7TZF - chains A and N of the 7 polymer chains in the assembly; structure by electron microscopy, 2.40 A resolution.

# Chain A
Protein: Guanine nucleotide-binding protein G(s) subunit alpha isoforms short
Organism: Homo sapiens
UniProtKB: P63092 (GNAS2_HUMAN); residues 1-394 here = UniProt positions 1-394
Amino-acid sequence (394 residues; each row starts with the number of its first residue):
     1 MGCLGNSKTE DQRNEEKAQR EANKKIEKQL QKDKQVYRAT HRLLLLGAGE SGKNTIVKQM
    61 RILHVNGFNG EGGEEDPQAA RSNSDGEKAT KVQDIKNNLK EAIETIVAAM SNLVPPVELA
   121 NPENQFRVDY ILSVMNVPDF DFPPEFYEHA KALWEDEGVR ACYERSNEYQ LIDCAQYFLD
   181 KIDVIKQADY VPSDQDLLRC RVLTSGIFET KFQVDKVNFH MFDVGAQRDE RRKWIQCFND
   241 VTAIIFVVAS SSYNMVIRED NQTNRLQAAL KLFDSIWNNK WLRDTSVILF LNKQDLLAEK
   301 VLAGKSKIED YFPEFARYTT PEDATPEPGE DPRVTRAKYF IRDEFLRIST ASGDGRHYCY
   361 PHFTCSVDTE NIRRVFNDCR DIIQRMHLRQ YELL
Not modelled in the structure: 1-10, 61-203, 255-263
Differences from the reference sequence: conflict Asn-54 (Ser in P63092), Ala-226 (Gly in P63092), Ala-268 (Glu in P63092), Lys-271 (Asn in P63092), Asp-274 (Lys in P63092), Lys-280 (Arg in P63092), Asp-284 (Thr in P63092), Thr-285 (Ile in P63092); engineered mutation Ser-366 (Ala in P63092)

# Chain N
Protein: nanobody 35
Organism: Lama glama
Notes: antibody fragment or engineered binder
Amino-acid sequence (138 residues; numbered 1 to 138; the number before each row is that of its first residue):
     1 QVQLQESGGG LVQPGGSLRL SCAASGFTFS NYKMNWVRQA PGKGLEWVSD ISQSGASISY
    61 TGSVKGRFTI SRDNAKNTLY LQMNSLKPED TAVYYCARCP APFTRDCFDV TSTTYAYRGQ
   121 GTQVTVSSHH HHHHEPEA
Not modelled in the structure: 129-138
Disulfides: Cys-22/Cys-96, Cys-99/Cys-107

# Chain A / chain N interface
Pairs across the interface (34):
  Arg-228(A) / Thr-114(N)  hydrogen bond
  Asp-229(A) / Asp-109(N)
  Asp-229(A) / Ser-112(N)
  Asp-229(A) / Thr-113(N)  hydrogen bond (side chain-backbone)
  Glu-230(A) / Asp-109(N)
  Glu-230(A) / Ser-112(N)
  Glu-230(A) / Thr-114(N)
  Glu-230(A) / Tyr-115(N)
  Arg-231(A) / Asp-109(N)  hydrogen bond (backbone-side chain)
  Arg-232(A) / Pro-100(N)
  Arg-232(A) / Phe-108(N)
  Arg-232(A) / Asp-109(N)  salt bridge
  Arg-232(A) / Tyr-115(N)
  Arg-232(A) / Tyr-117(N)
  Asn-264(A) / Thr-61(N)
  Gln-267(A) / Trp-47(N)
  Gln-267(A) / Thr-61(N)
  Lys-271(A) / Trp-47(N)
  Lys-271(A) / Asp-50(N)  salt bridge
  Leu-272(A) / Phe-108(N)  hydrophobic
  Ser-275(A) / Asp-106(N)
  Ser-275(A) / Cys-107(N)
  Ser-275(A) / Phe-108(N)
  Ile-276(A) / Phe-108(N)  hydrophobic
  Asn-278(A) / Arg-105(N)  hydrogen bond
  Asn-278(A) / Asp-106(N)
  Asn-279(A) / Asp-106(N)  hydrogen bond
  Asn-279(A) / Phe-108(N)
  Arg-283(A) / Arg-105(N)
  Asp-310(A) / Gly-62(N)
  Tyr-311(A) / Gly-62(N)
  Tyr-311(A) / Ser-63(N)
  Pro-313(A) / Gly-62(N)
  Ser-352(A) / Arg-105(N)  hydrogen bond
Also at the interface, not in a pair above, chain A (19 interface residues in all): Ile-235
Also at the interface, not in a pair above, chain N (18 interface residues in all): Lys-65, Ala-116

# Overview
19 residues of chain A and 18 residues of chain N are in contact, with 6 hydrogen bonds and 2 salt bridges.
Among the polar pairs are Arg-232(A)/Asp-109(N), Lys-271(A)/Asp-50(N) and Arg-228(A)/Thr-114(N).
Chain A is Guanine nucleotide-binding protein G(s) subunit alpha isoforms short (Homo sapiens) and chain N is
nanobody 35 (Lama glama); the structure, Human Amylin3 Receptor in complex with Gs and rat amylin peptide, was
determined by electron microscopy (same publication as 7TYF, 7TYH, 7TYI, 7TYL, 7TYN, 7TYO and 3 further
entries).
